2BO4 - chains B and F of the 4 polymer chains in the assembly; structure by X-ray diffraction, 1.95 A resolution.

# Chain B (and F)
Name: Mannosylglycerate synthase
Organism: Rhodothermus marinus
Notes: EC 2.4.1.-; chain F of this document is another copy of the same molecule, construct and numbering; everything in this record applies to it too
Reference sequence: Q9RFR0 (Q9RFR0_RHOMR); numbering as in UniProt (aligned over 1-397)
Sequence (397 residues; numbered 1 to 397; the number before each row is that of its first residue):
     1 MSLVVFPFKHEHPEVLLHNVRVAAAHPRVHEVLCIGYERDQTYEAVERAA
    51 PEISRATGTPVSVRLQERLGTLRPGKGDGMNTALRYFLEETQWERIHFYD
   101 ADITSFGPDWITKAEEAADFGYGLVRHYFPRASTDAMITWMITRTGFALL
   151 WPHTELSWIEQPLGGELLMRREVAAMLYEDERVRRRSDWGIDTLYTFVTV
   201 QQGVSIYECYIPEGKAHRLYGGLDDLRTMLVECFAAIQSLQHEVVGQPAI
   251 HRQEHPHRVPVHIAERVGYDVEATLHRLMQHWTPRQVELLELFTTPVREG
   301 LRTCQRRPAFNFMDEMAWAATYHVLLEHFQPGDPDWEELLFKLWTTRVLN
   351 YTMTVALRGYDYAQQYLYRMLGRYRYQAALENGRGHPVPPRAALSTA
Unresolved in the structure: 1, 382-397
Residues lining bound ligands: citrate anion (FLC): R131, D135, A136, M137, I138, T139, L163, R218, L226, M229
Swiss-Prot annotation at these positions:
  - binding site (GDP-alpha-D-mannose): P7 to E11, I35, Q66, K76, D100, A101, L163, D192, R218, Y220
  - binding site (a divalent metal cation): D102, H217
  - binding site ((R)-glycerate): R131, A136 to T139
  - mutagenesis: K9 (K9A: The catalytic efficiency is almost one order of magnitude higher than wild-type enzyme for both substrates ...), E11 (E11A: Results in a modest increase in the catalytic efficiency coupled with a decrease in the affinity binding value for GDP-Man), Y37 (Y37A: Significant increase in catalytic efficiency. The mutation has little effect on the affinity binding value for GDP-Man, however it shows an 4-fold decrease in the affinity binding value for ...), Q66 (Q66A: Results in an increase in the catalytic efficiency (up to 72-fold) coupled with a decrease in the affinity binding for both D-glycerate and GDP-Man), K76 (K76A: Results in a 3-fold increase in the catalytic efficiency coupled with a decrease in affinity binding for D-glycerate and GDP-Man of 15- and 3-fold, respectively), D100 (D100A: Completely inactive), D102 (D102A: Completely inactive), R131 (R131A: Completely inactive), D135 (D135A: Results in a extremely low affinity binding value for D-glycerate (5600-fold lower than wild-type) and displays a slight increase in the catalytic efficiency (2-fold) compared with wild-type ...), T139 (T139A: Results in a modest decrease in the catalytic efficiency coupled with a 1500-fold decrease in the affinity binding value for D-glycerate ...), W189 (W189A: Results in a 3-fold increase in the catalytic efficiency coupled with a 7-fold decrease in the affinity binding for D-glycerate compared with the wild-type enzyme ...), D192 (D192A: Completely inactive), 4 further mutagenesis entries in UniProt

# Interface between chain B and chain F
Residue-residue contacts - 4 pairs, chain B then chain F:
  R258(B) - V261(F)
  R258(B) - E265(F)  salt bridge
  V261(B) - R258(F)
  E265(B) - R258(F)  salt bridge
Also at the interface, not in a pair above, chain B (4 interface residues in all): H257
Also at the interface, not in a pair above, chain F (4 interface residues in all): H257

# Summary
The chain B/chain F interface involves 4 residues from each chain; the contacts include 2 salt bridges. Its
one salt-bridged contact is R258(B)-E265(F). Bound to chain B: citrate anion.
Both chains are Mannosylglycerate synthase (Rhodothermus marinus). Entry 2BO4 (Dissection of mannosylglycerate
synthase: an archetypal mannosyltransferase) was determined by X-ray diffraction (same publication as 2BO6 and
2BO8).
